PDB entry 7FDB | electron microscopy, 4.80 A resolution (low resolution: residue-level contacts below are approximate; hydrogen-bond / salt-bridge calls are withheld) | chains T and U of the 31 polymer chains in the assembly

== Chain T ==
Molecule: V-type proton ATPase subunit c''
Organism: Saccharomyces cerevisiae S288C
UniProt: P23968 (VATO_YEAST); residue numbers follow UniProt; this construct covers 1-213
Sequence (213 residues; each row starts with the number of its first residue):
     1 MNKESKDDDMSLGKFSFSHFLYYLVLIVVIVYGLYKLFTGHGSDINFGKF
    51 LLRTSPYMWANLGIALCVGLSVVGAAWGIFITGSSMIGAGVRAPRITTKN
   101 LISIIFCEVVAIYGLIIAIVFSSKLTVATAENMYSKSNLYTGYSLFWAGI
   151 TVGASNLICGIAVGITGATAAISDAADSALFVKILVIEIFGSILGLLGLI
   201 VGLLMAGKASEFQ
Not modelled in the structure: 1-13
Swiss-Prot annotation at these positions:
  - site: Glu108 (Essential for proton translocation)
  - mutagenesis: Glu108 (E108D: Partial inactivation; E108L/Q/V: Inactivation)

== Chain U ==
Molecule: V-type proton ATPase subunit c'
Organism: Saccharomyces cerevisiae S288C
UniProt: P32842 (VATL2_YEAST); residues 1-164 here = UniProt positions 1-164
Sequence (164 residues; each row starts with the number of its first residue):
     1 MSTQLASNIYAPLYAPFFGFAGCAAAMVLSCLGAAIGTAKSGIGIAGIGT
    51 FKPELIMKSLIPVVMSGILAIYGLVVAVLIAGNLSPTEDYTLFNGFMHLS
   101 CGLCVGFACLSSGYAIGMVGDVGVRKYMHQPRLFVGIVLILIFSEVLGLY
   151 GMIVALILNTRGSE
Not modelled in the structure: 1-6, 164
Swiss-Prot annotation at these positions:
  - site: Glu145 (Essential for proton translocation)
  - mutagenesis: Glu145 (E145D: Partial inactivation; E145L/Q: Inactivation)

== Interface between chain T and chain U ==
Pairs across the interface (52):
  Lys136(T) with Leu13(U); Tyr14(U); Pro86(U); Thr87(U)
  Ser137(T) with Thr87(U)
  Leu139(T) with Leu13(U)
  Tyr140(T) with Pro16(U); Phe20(U); Leu84(U); Ser85(U); Pro86(U)
  Tyr143(T) with Tyr14(U); Phe17(U)
  Trp147(T) with Phe17(U); Phe20(U); Ala21(U)
  Thr151(T) with Ala24(U); Met27(U); Val28(U)
  Ala154(T) with Val28(U)
  Ile158(T) with Cys31(U); Leu32(U); Ala35(U)
  Ile165(T) with Ala39(U); Ile43(U)
  Thr169(T) with Gly42(U); Ala46(U)
  Ile172(T) with Ala46(U)
  Ser173(T) with Thr50(U)
  Ala176(T) with Thr50(U)
  Asp177(T) with Pro53(U)
  Leu180(T) with Pro53(U)
  Lys183(T) with Pro53(U); Glu54(U); Ile56(U); Met57(U)
  Ile187(T) with Ile45(U); Val63(U)
  Phe190(T) with Val63(U); Ser66(U)
  Leu194(T) with Cys31(U); Ala35(U)
  Leu197(T) with Ala70(U); Leu74(U)
  Val201(T) with Met27(U)
  Leu204(T) with Ala81(U)
  Lys208(T) with Gly82(U); Asn83(U); Leu84(U); Ser85(U); Pro86(U)
  Ser210(T) with Pro86(U)
Other interface residues (no listed pair), chain T (30 interface residues in all): Gly48, Ile150, Ala162, Ile184, Ala209
Other interface residues (no listed pair), chain U (38 interface residues in all): Ala34, Thr38, Gly49, Val64, Glu88

== Summary ==
30 residues of chain T face 38 of chain U across their interface. UniProt lists one mutagenesis site on chain
T; one mutagenesis site on chain U.
Here chain T is V-type proton ATPase subunit c'' and chain U is V-type proton ATPase subunit c', both from
Saccharomyces cerevisiae S288C. Entry 7FDB (CryoEM Structures of Reconstituted V-ATPase,State2) was determined
by electron microscopy.
